Entry 4KMU (X-ray diffraction, 3.85 A resolution); this record covers chains A and C of the 6 polymer chains in the assembly.

Chain A:
Name: DNA-directed RNA polymerase subunit alpha
Organism: Escherichia coli
Notes: EC 2.7.7.6
UniProtKB: P0A7Z4 (RPOA_ECOLI); residue numbers follow UniProt; this construct covers 1-329
Sequence (329 residues; numbered 1 to 329; the number before each row is that of its first residue):
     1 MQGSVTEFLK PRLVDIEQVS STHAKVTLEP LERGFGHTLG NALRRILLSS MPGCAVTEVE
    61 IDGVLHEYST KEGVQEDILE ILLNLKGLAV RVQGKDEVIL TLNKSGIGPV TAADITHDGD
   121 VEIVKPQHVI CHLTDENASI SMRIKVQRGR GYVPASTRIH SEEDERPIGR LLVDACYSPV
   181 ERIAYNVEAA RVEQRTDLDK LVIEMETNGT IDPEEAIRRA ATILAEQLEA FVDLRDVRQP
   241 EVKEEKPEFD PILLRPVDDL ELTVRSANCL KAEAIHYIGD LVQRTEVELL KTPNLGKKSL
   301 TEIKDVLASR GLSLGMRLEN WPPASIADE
Unresolved in the structure: 1-2, 326-329
UniProt features mapped onto this chain:
  - region: Glu162 to Glu165 (Required for interaction with Crp at class II promoters)
  - modified residue: Arg265 (ADP-ribosylarginine), Lys297 (N6-acetyllysine), Lys298 (N6-acetyllysine)
  - mutagenesis: Arg45 (R45C: In rpoA112; temperature-sensitive, blocks RNA polymerase assembly), Glu162 to Glu165 (5-fold decrease in CRP-class II promoter-dependent transcription), Glu165 (E165K: 5-fold decrease in CRP-class II promoter-dependent transcription), Arg191 (R191C: In rpoA101; temperature-sensitive)

Chain C:
Name: DNA-directed RNA polymerase subunit beta
Organism: Escherichia coli
Notes: EC 2.7.7.6
UniProtKB: P0A8V2 (RPOB_ECOLI); numbering as in UniProt (aligned over 1-1342)
Sequence (1342 residues; each row starts with the number of its first residue):
     1 MVYSYTEKKR IRKDFGKRPQ VLDVPYLLSI QLDSFQKFIE QDPEGQYGLE AAFRSVFPIQ
    61 SYSGNSELQY VSYRLGEPVF DVQECQIRGV TYSAPLRVKL RLVIYEREAP EGTVKDIKEQ
   121 EVYMGEIPLM TDNGTFVING TERVIVSQLH RSPGVFFDSD KGKTHSSGKV LYNARIIPYR
   181 GSWLDFEFDP KDNLFVRIDR RRKLPATIIL RALNYTTEQI LDLFFEKVIF EIRDNKLQME
   241 LVPERLRGET ASFDIEANGK VYVEKGRRIT ARHIRQLEKD DVKLIEVPVE YIAGKVVAKD
   301 YIDESTGELI CAANMELSLD LLAKLSQSGH KRIETLFTND LDHGPYISET LRVDPTNDRL
   361 SALVEIYRMM RPGEPPTREA AESLFENLFF SEDRYDLSAV GRMKFNRSLL REEIEGSGIL
   421 SKDDIIDVMK KLIDIRNGKG EVDDIDHLGN RRIRSVGEMA ENQFRVGLVR VERAVKERLS
   481 LGDLDTLMPQ DMINAKPISA AVKEFFGSSQ LSQFMDQNNP LSEITHKRRI SALGPGGLTR
   541 ERAGFEVRDV HPTHYGRVCP IETPEGPNIG LINSLSVYAQ TNEYGFLETP YRKVTDGVVT
   601 DEIHYLSAIE EGNYVIAQAN SNLDEEGHFV EDLVTCRSKG ESSLFSRDQV DYMDVSTQQV
   661 VSVGASLIPF LEHDDANRAL MGANMQRQAV PTLRADKPLV GTGMERAVAV DSGVTAVAKR
   721 GGVVQYVDAS RIVIKVNEDE MYPGEAGIDI YNLTKYTRSN QNTCINQMPC VSLGEPVERG
   781 DVLADGPSTD LGELALGQNM RVAFMPWNGY NFEDSILVSE RVVQEDRFTT IHIQELACVS
   841 RDTKLGPEEI TADIPNVGEA ALSKLDESGI VYIGAEVTGG DILVGKVTPK GETQLTPEEK
   901 LLRAIFGEKA SDVKDSSLRV PNGVSGTVID VQVFTRDGVE KDKRALEIEE MQLKQAKKDL
   961 SEELQILEAG LFSRIRAVLV AGGVEAEKLD KLPRDRWLEL GLTDEEKQNQ LEQLAEQYDE
  1021 LKHEFEKKLE AKRRKITQGD DLAPGVLKIV KVYLAVKRRI QPGDKMAGRH GNKGVISKIN
  1081 PIEDMPYDEN GTPVDIVLNP LGVPSRMNIG QILETHLGMA AKGIGDKINA MLKQQQEVAK
  1141 LREFIQRAYD LGADVRQKVD LSTFSDEEVM RLAENLRKGM PIATPVFDGA KEAEIKELLK
  1201 LGDLPTSGQI RLYDGRTGEQ FERPVTVGYM YMLKLNHLVD DKMHARSTGS YSLVTQQPLG
  1261 GKAQFGGQRF GEMEVWALEA YGAAYTLQEM LTVKSDDVNG RTKMYKNIVD GNHQMEPGMP
  1321 ESFNVLLKEI RSLGINIELE DE
Unresolved in the structure: 1-7
Small-molecule neighbours: rifampicin (RFP): Arg143, Ser509, Gln510, Leu511, Ser512, Gln513, Phe514, Asp516, His526, Arg529, Ser531, Leu533, Arg540, Pro564, Asn568, Ile572, Arg687
UniProt features mapped onto this chain:
  - modified residue (N6-acetyllysine): Lys1022, Lys1200
  - mutagenesis: Ile561 (I561S: Resistant to antibiotics salinamide A and B), Ile569 (I569S: Resistant to antibiotics salinamide A and B), Ala665 (A665E: Resistant to antibiotics salinamide A and B), Asp675 (D675A/G: Resistant to antibiotics salinamide A and B), Asn677 (N677H/K: Resistant to antibiotics salinamide A and B), Leu680 (L680M: Resistant to antibiotics salinamide A and B), Glu813 (E813K: Disrupts the enzyme's active center)

Interface between chain A and chain C:
Contacting residue pairs (76):
  Asn41(A) with Gly1215(C), hydrogen bond (side chain-backbone); Arg1216(C), hydrogen bond (side chain-backbone); Thr1217(C), hydrogen bond (side chain-backbone); Gly1218(C)
  Arg44(A) with Glu1083(C); Tyr1087(C); Gly1091(C)
  Arg45(A) with Glu1083(C), hydrogen bond (side chain-backbone); Asp1084(C), salt bridge; Gly1215(C), hydrogen bond (side chain-backbone); Arg1216(C), hydrogen bond (side chain-backbone)
  Ser49(A) with Glu1083(C), hydrogen bond
  Leu65(A) with Ile873(C)
  His66(A) with Val928(C); Ile929(C)
  Glu67(A) with Lys1057(C), salt bridge
  Tyr68(A) with Tyr756(C), hydrophobic; Thr927(C); Ile929(C), hydrophobic; Ala1055(C); Lys1057(C)
  Thr70(A) with Ala729(C); Ser730(C), hydrogen bond; Lys755(C)
  Lys71(A) with Asp728(C)
  Glu72(A) with Asp728(C); Arg731(C), salt bridge
  Gly73(A) with Tyr726(C), hydrogen bond (backbone-side chain); Asp728(C), hydrogen bond (backbone-side chain)
  Val74(A) with Asp728(C); Ala729(C), hydrogen bond (backbone-backbone)
  Gln75(A) with Val727(C); Asp728(C); Ala729(C), hydrogen bond (backbone-backbone); Pro769(C); Val771(C); Ser772(C)
  Glu76(A) with Ala729(C)
  Asp77(A) with Arg694(C), salt bridge; Ala729(C); Lys755(C), salt bridge; Tyr756(C), hydrogen bond; Met768(C)
  Leu79(A) with Tyr756(C); Ile831(C), hydrophobic; Lys1057(C)
  Glu80(A) with Arg694(C), salt bridge; Met768(C)
  Leu83(A) with Arg694(C)
  Lys86(A) with Asp826(C), salt bridge
  Thr134(A) with Tyr726(C); Val727(C), hydrogen bond (side chain-backbone)
  Asp135(A) with Tyr726(C)
  Tyr152(A) with Val823(C), hydrogen bond (side chain-backbone); Gln824(C); Asp826(C); Arg1059(C)
  Pro154(A) with Arg1059(C)
  Ser156(A) with Arg1059(C)
  Ile168(A) with Gly874(C)
  Arg170(A) with Glu876(C)
  Asp174(A) with Asp826(C); Arg1059(C), salt bridge
  Glu181(A) with Arg821(C), hydrogen bond (backbone-side chain)
  Arg182(A) with Gly1091(C); Thr1092(C)
  Ile183(A) with Gly1091(C)
  Ala184(A) with Glu1089(C); Asn1090(C); Gly1091(C)
  Tyr185(A) with Tyr1087(C)
  Asn186(A) with Glu1089(C)
  Glu261(A) with Gly858(C); Glu859(C), hydrogen bond (side chain-backbone)
  Ser309(A) with Phe906(C)
  Gly311(A) with Phe906(C)
Also at the interface, not in a pair above, chain A (45 interface residues in all): Val19, His37, Ile159, Cys176, Val180, Glu204, Ala308, Arg310
Also at the interface, not in a pair above, chain C (47 interface residues in all): Leu693, Tyr872, Thr878, Ile1082, Pro1093, Gln1134

In short:
The interface between chain A and chain C involves 45 residues on one side and 47 on the other, with 17
hydrogen bonds and 8 salt bridges. Polar contacts include Arg45(A)-Asp1084(C), Glu67(A)-Lys1057(C) and
Glu72(A)-Arg731(C). Chain C binds rifampicin.
Here chain A is DNA-directed RNA polymerase subunit alpha and chain C is DNA-directed RNA polymerase subunit
beta, both from Escherichia coli. Entry 4KMU (X-ray crystal structure of the Escherichia coli RNA polymerase
in complex with Rifampin) was determined by X-ray diffraction (same publication as 4KN4 and 4KN7).
